PDB entry 2QNN | X-ray diffraction, 1.48 A resolution | chains A and B

Chain A (and B):
Molecule: Gag-Pol polyprotein (Pr160Gag-Pol)
Organism: Human immunodeficiency virus 1
Notes: EC 3.4.23.16; fragment: HIV-1 retropepsin; chain B of this document is another copy of the same molecule, construct and numbering; everything in this record applies to it too
UniProtKB: P03367 (POL_HV1BR); residues 1-99 here correspond to UniProt positions 501-599 (UniProt number = residue number + 500)
Chain sequence (99 residues; each row starts with the number of its first residue):
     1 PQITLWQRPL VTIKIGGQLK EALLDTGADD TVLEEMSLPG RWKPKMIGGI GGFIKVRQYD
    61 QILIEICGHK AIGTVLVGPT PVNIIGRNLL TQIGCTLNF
Small-molecule neighbours: QN1 (4,4'-[(3S,4S)-pyrrolidine-3,4-diylbis({[4-(trifluoromethyl)benzyl]imino}sulfonyl)]dibenzamide): R8, L23, D25, G27, A28, D29, D30, V32, I47, G48, G49, I50, P81, V82, I84
UniProt features mapped onto this chain:
  - region (Dimerization of protease): P1 to L5, G49 to K55, N88 to F99
  - active site: D25 (For protease activity)
  - site: F99 (Cleavage)

Interface between chain A and chain B:
Contacting residue pairs (97; chain A residue first):
  P1(A) - L97(B)
  P1(A) - N98(B)
  P1(A) - F99(B)  hydrogen bond (backbone-backbone)
  Q2(A) - T96(B)
  Q2(A) - L97(B)
  Q2(A) - N98(B)
  I3(A) - T96(B)
  I3(A) - L97(B)  hydrogen bond (backbone-backbone)
  I3(A) - F99(B)  hydrophobic
  L5(A) - T26(B)
  L5(A) - R87(B)  hydrogen bond (backbone-side chain)
  L5(A) - L90(B)  hydrophobic
  L5(A) - T91(B)  hydrogen bond (backbone-side chain)
  L5(A) - C95(B)
  W6(A) - R87(B)  hydrogen bond (backbone-side chain)
  W6(A) - T91(B)
  Q7(A) - R87(B)
  R8(A) - D29(B)  salt bridge
  R8(A) - R87(B)
  P9(A) - T26(B)
  P9(A) - R87(B)
  P9(A) - L97(B)  hydrophobic
  L23(A) - G27(B)
  L24(A) - T26(B)  hydrogen bond (backbone-side chain)
  D25(A) - D25(B)
  D25(A) - T26(B)
  D25(A) - G27(B)  hydrogen bond (side chain-backbone)
  T26(A) - L5(B)
  T26(A) - P9(B)
  T26(A) - L24(B)  hydrogen bond (side chain-backbone)
  T26(A) - D25(B)
  T26(A) - T26(B)  hydrogen bond (side chain-backbone)
  T26(A) - L97(B)
  G27(A) - L23(B)
  G27(A) - D25(B)  hydrogen bond (backbone-side chain)
  D29(A) - R8(B)  salt bridge
  G48(A) - I50(B)
  G49(A) - I50(B)
  I50(A) - I47(B)  hydrophobic
  I50(A) - G49(B)
  I50(A) - I50(B)  hydrogen bond (backbone-backbone)
  I50(A) - G51(B)  hydrogen bond (backbone-backbone)
  I50(A) - G52(B)
  I50(A) - I54(B)  hydrophobic
  G51(A) - G51(B)
  G51(A) - G52(B)
  G51(A) - I54(B)
  G52(A) - I50(B)
  G52(A) - G51(B)
  I54(A) - I50(B)
  C67(A) - F99(B)  hydrophobic
  H69(A) - F99(B)
  T80(A) - I50(B)
  P81(A) - I50(B)
  R87(A) - L5(B)  hydrogen bond (side chain-backbone)
  R87(A) - W6(B)  hydrogen bond (side chain-backbone)
  R87(A) - Q7(B)  hydrogen bond (side chain-backbone)
  R87(A) - R8(B)
  R87(A) - P9(B)
  L90(A) - L5(B)  hydrophobic
  T91(A) - L5(B)
  T91(A) - W6(B)
  Q92(A) - W6(B)
  I93(A) - F99(B)
  G94(A) - N98(B)
  G94(A) - F99(B)
  C95(A) - L5(B)
  C95(A) - L97(B)  hydrophobic
  C95(A) - N98(B)
  C95(A) - F99(B)  hydrophobic
  T96(A) - Q2(B)
  T96(A) - I3(B)
  T96(A) - T4(B)
  T96(A) - T96(B)
  T96(A) - L97(B)
  T96(A) - N98(B)  hydrogen bond (backbone-backbone)
  L97(A) - P1(B)
  L97(A) - Q2(B)
  L97(A) - I3(B)  hydrogen bond (backbone-backbone)
  L97(A) - P9(B)  hydrophobic
  L97(A) - L24(B)  hydrophobic
  L97(A) - T26(B)
  L97(A) - C95(B)  hydrophobic
  L97(A) - T96(B)
  L97(A) - L97(B)  hydrophobic
  N98(A) - P1(B)
  N98(A) - Q2(B)
  N98(A) - G94(B)
  N98(A) - C95(B)
  N98(A) - T96(B)  hydrogen bond (backbone-backbone)
  N98(A) - N98(B)
  F99(A) - P1(B)  hydrogen bond (backbone-backbone)
  F99(A) - C67(B)  hydrophobic
  F99(A) - H69(B)
  F99(A) - I93(B)
  F99(A) - G94(B)
  F99(A) - C95(B)  hydrophobic
Also at the interface, not in a pair above, chain A (37 interface residues in all): T4, I47
Also at the interface, not in a pair above, chain B (37 interface residues in all): V32, P79, T80, P81

Summary:
The chain A/chain B interface involves 37 residues from each chain, with 19 hydrogen bonds and 2 salt bridges.
Among the polar pairs are R8(A)-D29(B), L5(A)-R87(B) and L5(A)-T91(B). Bound to chain A: compound QN1. Curated
annotation (UniProt) lists active-site residue D25(A) on chain A.
Chain A and chain B are both Gag-Pol polyprotein (Pr160Gag-Pol) (Human immunodeficiency virus 1); the
structure, HIV-1 protease in complex with a multiple decorated pyrrolidine-based inhibitor, was determined by
X-ray diffraction together with 2PQZ, 2PWC, 2PWR, 2QNP and 2QNQ from the same study.
